PDB entry 1SH5 | X-ray diffraction, 2.00 A resolution | chains A and B

Chain A (and B):
Protein: Plectin 1
Organism: Mus musculus
Notes: fragment: actin-binding domain; chain B of this document is another copy of the same molecule, construct and numbering; everything in this record applies to it too
UniProtKB: Q9QXS1 (PLEC1_MOUSE); residues 7-243 here correspond to UniProt positions 181-417 (UniProt number = residue number + 174)
Sequence (245 residues; row label = number of the first residue in the row):
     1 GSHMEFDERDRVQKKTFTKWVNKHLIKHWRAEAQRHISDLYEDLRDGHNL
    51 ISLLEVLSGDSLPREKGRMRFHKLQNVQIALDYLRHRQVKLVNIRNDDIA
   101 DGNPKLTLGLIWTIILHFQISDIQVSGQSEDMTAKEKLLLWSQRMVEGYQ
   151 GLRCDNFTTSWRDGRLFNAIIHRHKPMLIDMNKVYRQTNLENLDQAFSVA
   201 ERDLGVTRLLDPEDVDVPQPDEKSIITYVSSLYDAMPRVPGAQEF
Not modelled in the structure: 1-5, 238-245
Sequence notes: cloning artifact (1-6, 244-245)

Chain A / chain B interface:
Pairs across the interface (9):
  Glu130(A) with Asn93(B)
  Asp131(A) with Lys90(B); Leu116(B)
  Lys135(A) with Glu136(B), salt bridge
  Arg153(A) with Asp155(B), salt bridge; Asn156(B), hydrogen bond; Thr159(B)
  Asp155(A) with Asp155(B); Asn156(B)
Also at the interface, not in a pair above, chain A (7 interface residues in all): Thr133, Glu136
Also at the interface, not in a pair above, chain B (9 interface residues in all): Val92, Thr133

Summary:
The interface between chain A and chain B involves 7 residues on one side and 9 on the other, with 1 hydrogen
bond and 2 salt bridges. Polar contacts include Lys135(A)-Glu136(B), Arg153(A)-Asp155(B) and
Arg153(A)-Asn156(B).
Chain A and chain B are both Plectin 1 (Mus musculus); the structure, Crystal structure of actin-binding
domain of mouse plectin, was determined by X-ray diffraction together with 1SH6 from the same study.
